Entry 9GD6 (electron microscopy, 2.80 A resolution); this record covers chains C and F of the 6 polymer chains in the assembly.

# Chain C (and F)
Protein: Nucleoside diphosphate kinase A
Source organism: Homo sapiens
Notes: EC 2.7.4.6; chain F of this document is another copy of the same molecule, construct and numbering; everything in this record applies to it too
UniProt: P15531 (NDKA_HUMAN); numbering as in UniProt (aligned over 1-152)
Sequence (159 residues; each row starts with the number of its first residue; numbers below 1 keep their minus sign (Met-6 is residue -6)):
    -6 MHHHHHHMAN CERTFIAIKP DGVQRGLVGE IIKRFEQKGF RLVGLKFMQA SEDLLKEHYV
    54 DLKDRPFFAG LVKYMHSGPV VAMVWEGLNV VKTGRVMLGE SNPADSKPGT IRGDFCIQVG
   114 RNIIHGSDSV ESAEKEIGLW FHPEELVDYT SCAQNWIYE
Unresolved in the structure: -6 to 2, 152
Differences from the reference sequence: initiating methionine (-6); expression tag (-5 to 0); engineered mutation Ser94 (Thr in P15531)
Modified / non-standard residues: Ser94 (phosphoserine; SEP)
Swiss-Prot annotation at these positions:
  - active site: His118 (Pros-phosphohistidine intermediate)
  - binding site (ATP): Lys12, Phe60, Arg88, Arg105, Asn115
  - modified residue (Phosphoserine): Ser120, Ser122, Ser125
  - cross-link: Lys100 (Glycyl lysine isopeptide (Lys-Gly) (interchain with G-Cter in ubiquitin))
What the authors report for this chain:
  - post-translational modification sites: Ser94
  - catalytic residues: His118
  - mutagenesis - H118F: abolished catalytic activity (NDP kinase assay)

# How chain C and chain F interact
Contacting residue pairs (39):
  Gln17(C) with Tyr142(F); Thr143(F); Ser144(F); Cys145(F)
  Gly19(C) with Glu29(F)
  Val21(C) with Glu29(F)
  Gly22(C) with Gly22(F); Ile25(F); Lys26(F); Glu29(F)
  Glu23(C) with Lys26(F)
  Ile25(C) with Gly22(F)
  Lys26(C) with Glu23(F); Lys26(F)
  Glu29(C) with Gly19(F); Val21(F); Gly22(F)
  Leu35(C) with Phe40(F)
  Val36(C) with Phe40(F)
  Leu38(C) with Leu38(F), hydrophobic; Lys39(F); Phe40(F), hydrogen bond (backbone-backbone)
  Lys39(C) with Leu38(F)
  Phe40(C) with Val36(F); Leu38(F), hydrogen bond (backbone-backbone); Val140(F), hydrophobic
  Gln42(C) with Val140(F)
  Pro72(C) with Val140(F), hydrophobic; Tyr142(F), hydrophobic
  Val140(C) with Phe40(F), hydrophobic; Gln42(F); Pro72(F), hydrophobic
  Tyr142(C) with Val16(F); Gln17(F); Phe40(F), hydrophobic; Pro72(F), hydrophobic
  Thr143(C) with Gln17(F)
  Ser144(C) with Gln17(F)
  Cys145(C) with Gln17(F)
Interface residues without a listed pair, chain C (25 interface residues in all): Val16, Leu20, Met41, Val74, Glu138
Interface residues without a listed pair, chain F (24 interface residues in all): Leu20, Leu35, Met41, Val74

# In short
25 residues of chain C and 24 residues of chain F are in contact; the contacts include 2 hydrogen bonds. The
hydrogen-bonded pair Leu38(C)-Phe40(F) is a backbone contact. From the paper: the catalytic residue His118(C);
H118F of chain C abolishes catalytic activity (NDP kinase assay).
Both chains are Nucleoside diphosphate kinase A (Homo sapiens). Entry 9GD6 (NME1 94-Phosphoserine) was
determined by electron microscopy, deposited together with 9GD8 and 9GD9.
